PDB entry 4FZY | X-ray diffraction, 2.50 A resolution | chains C and A of the 4 polymer chains in the assembly

# Chain C
Molecule: 12-nt DNA strand
Sequence (12 nucleotides; numbered 1 to 12; the number before each row is that of its first residue):
     1 TGTAGATTCGAG
Not modelled in the structure: 1
Ion coordination: Na+ site 1: DA11, DG12 (shared with Asp-6(A) of chain A); Na+ site 2: DG12 (shared with Asp-6(A), Glu-8(A), Asp-139(A) of chain A)

# Chain A
Name: Exodeoxyribonuclease 10
Organism: Escherichia coli
Notes: EC 3.1.11.-
UniProtKB: P0AEK0 (EXOX_ECOLI); residue numbers follow UniProt; this construct covers 1-167
Chain sequence (175 residues; numbered 1 to 175; the number before each row is that of its first residue):
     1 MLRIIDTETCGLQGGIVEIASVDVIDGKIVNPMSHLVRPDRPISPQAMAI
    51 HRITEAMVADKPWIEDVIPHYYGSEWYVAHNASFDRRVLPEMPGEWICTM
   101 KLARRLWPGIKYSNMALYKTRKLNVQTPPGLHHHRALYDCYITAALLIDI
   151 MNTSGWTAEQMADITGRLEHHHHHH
Not modelled in the structure: 168-175
Construct notes: expression tag (168-175)
Ion coordination: Na+ site 1: Asp-6 (shared with DA11(C), DG12(C) of chain C); Na+ site 2: Asp-6, Glu-8, Asp-139 (shared with DG12(C) of chain C)
What the authors report for this chain:
  - binding site for the 12-nt DNA strand: Gln-13, Lys-101, Arg-104
  - conformationally variable residues (side-chain flip): His-134
  - binding site for the 12-nt DNA strand (chain C): Leu-12
  - mutagenesis - D6A, E8A, D85A, H134A, D139A: abolished catalytic activity
  - mutagenesis - L12T: decreased catalytic activity
  - mutagenesis - L12A (10-fold), Q13A (10-fold), R87A (3-fold), K101A (5-fold), R104A (5-fold): decreased catalytic activity on ssDNA
  - mutagenesis - L12A (>60-fold), Q13A (>60-fold), R87A (10-fold), K101A (20-fold), R104A (20-fold): decreased catalytic activity on dsDNA

# Chain C / chain A interface
Residue-residue contacts (23):
  DG10(C) / Asn-81(A)  sugar contact
  DG10(C) / Met-100(A)  sugar contact
  DG10(C) / Lys-111(A)  phosphate contact
  DG10(C) / Tyr-112(A)  hydrogen bond to the phosphate
  DG10(C) / Ser-113(A)  hydrogen bond to the phosphate
  DA11(C) / Leu-12(A)  base contact
  DA11(C) / His-80(A)  phosphate contact
  DA11(C) / Asn-81(A)  hydrogen bond to the sugar
  DA11(C) / Phe-84(A)  sugar contact
  DA11(C) / Ser-113(A)  phosphate contact
  DA11(C) / Asn-114(A)  hydrogen bond to the phosphate
  DG12(C) / Asp-6(A)  phosphate contact
  DG12(C) / Thr-7(A)  sugar contact
  DG12(C) / Glu-8(A)  phosphate contact
  DG12(C) / Thr-9(A)  hydrogen bond to the sugar
  DG12(C) / Leu-12(A)  base contact
  DG12(C) / Gln-46(A)  base contact
  DG12(C) / Ala-47(A)  sugar contact
  DG12(C) / Ile-50(A)  base contact
  DG12(C) / His-51(A)  phosphate contact
  DG12(C) / Phe-84(A)  sugar contact
  DG12(C) / His-134(A)  salt bridge to the phosphate
  DG12(C) / Asp-139(A)  phosphate contact
Also at the interface, not in a pair above, chain C (4 interface residues in all): DC9
Also at the interface, not in a pair above, chain A (22 interface residues in all): Gly-11, Arg-104, Ile-110

# In short
The interface between chain C and chain A involves 4 residues on one side and 22 on the other; the contacts
include 5 hydrogen bonds and 1 salt bridge. Among the polar pairs are DA11(C)/Asn-81(A), DG12(C)/Thr-9(A) and
DG10(C)/Tyr-112(A). The paper reports a binding site for the 12-nt DNA strand at Gln-13(A), Lys-101(A) and
Arg-104(A); D6A, E8A and D85A of chain A, among others, abolish catalytic activity; 11 substitutions were
tested in all.
Here chain C is a 12-nt DNA strand and chain A is Exodeoxyribonuclease 10 (Escherichia coli). Entry 4FZY
(Exonuclease X in complex with 12bp blunt-ended dsDNA) was determined by X-ray diffraction (same publication
as 4FZX and 4FZZ).
